Entry 4QV5 (X-ray diffraction, 2.70 A resolution); this record covers chains D and E of the 28 polymer chains in the assembly.

[Chain D]
Name: Proteasome subunit alpha type-5
Source organism: Saccharomyces cerevisiae
Notes: EC 3.4.25.1
UniProt: P32379 (PSA5_YEAST); residues -7 to 252 here correspond to UniProt positions 1-260 (UniProt number = residue number + 8)
Amino-acid sequence (260 residues; row label = number of the first residue in the row; numbers below 1 keep their minus sign (Met-7 is residue -7)):
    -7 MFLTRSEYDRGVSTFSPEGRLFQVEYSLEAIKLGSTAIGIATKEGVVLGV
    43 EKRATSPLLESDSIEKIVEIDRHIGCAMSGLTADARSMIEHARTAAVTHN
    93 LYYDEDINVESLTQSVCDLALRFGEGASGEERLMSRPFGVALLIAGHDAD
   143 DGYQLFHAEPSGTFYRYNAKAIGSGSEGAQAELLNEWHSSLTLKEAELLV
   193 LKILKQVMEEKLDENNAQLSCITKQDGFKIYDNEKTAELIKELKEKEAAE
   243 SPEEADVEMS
Not modelled in the structure: -7 to 0, 118-124, 243-252

[Chain E]
Name: Proteasome subunit alpha type-6
Source organism: Saccharomyces cerevisiae
Notes: EC 3.4.25.1
UniProt: P40302 (PSA6_YEAST); residues 0-233 here correspond to UniProt positions 1-234 (UniProt number = residue number + 1)
Amino-acid sequence (234 residues; each row starts with the number of its first residue; numbering starts at 0):
     0 MFRNNYDGDTVTFSPTGRLFQVEYALEAIKQGSVTVGLRSNTHAVLVALK
    50 RNADELSSYQKKIIKCDEHMGLSLAGLAPDARVLSNYLRQQCNYSSLVFN
   100 RKLAVERAGHLLCDKAQKNTQSYGGRPYGVGLLIIGYDKSGAHLLEFQPS
   150 GNVTELYGTAIGARSQGAKTYLERTLDTFIKIDGNPDELIKAGVEAISQS
   200 LRDESLTVDNLSIAIVGKDTPFTIYDGEAVAKYI
Not modelled in the structure: 0-2
Swiss-Prot annotation at these positions:
  - modified residue: Ser13 (Phosphoserine)
  - cross-link: Lys190 (Glycyl lysine isopeptide (Lys-Gly) (interchain with G-Cter in ubiquitin))

[Interface between chain D and chain E]
Contacting residue pairs - 43 pairs, chain D then chain E:
  Gly3(D) - Gly7(E)
  Ser5(D) - Arg125(E)
  Thr6(D) - Gly7(E)
  Thr6(D) - Gln20(E)
  Phe7(D) - Gln20(E)  hydrogen bond (backbone-side chain)
  Phe7(D) - Tyr23(E)
  Phe7(D) - Ala24(E)  hydrophobic
  Phe7(D) - Leu76(E)  hydrophobic
  Phe7(D) - Arg125(E)
  Phe7(D) - Pro126(E)
  Phe7(D) - Gly128(E)
  Ser8(D) - Tyr23(E)
  Pro9(D) - Tyr23(E)  hydrophobic
  Pro9(D) - Glu26(E)
  Glu10(D) - Glu26(E)
  Glu10(D) - Gln30(E)
  Gly11(D) - Tyr23(E)
  Gly11(D) - Ala27(E)
  Leu13(D) - Arg125(E)
  Gln106(D) - Arg81(E)  hydrogen bond
  Asp110(D) - Arg81(E)  salt bridge
  Leu113(D) - Pro78(E)  hydrophobic
  Leu113(D) - Arg125(E)
  Ser153(D) - Pro78(E)
  Gly154(D) - Pro78(E)
  Thr155(D) - Gln59(E)
  Phe156(D) - Gln59(E)
  Tyr157(D) - Arg50(E)
  Tyr157(D) - Ala52(E)
  Tyr157(D) - Ser56(E)
  Tyr157(D) - Ser57(E)
  Tyr157(D) - Gln59(E)
  Arg158(D) - Ser56(E)
  Arg158(D) - Ser57(E)  hydrogen bond (backbone-backbone)
  Tyr159(D) - Ala52(E)
  Tyr159(D) - Asp53(E)
  Tyr159(D) - Leu55(E)
  Tyr159(D) - Ser56(E)
  Asn160(D) - Leu55(E)  hydrogen bond (backbone-backbone)
  Ala161(D) - Leu55(E)
  Gln172(D) - Asp53(E)  hydrogen bond
  Gln172(D) - Leu55(E)
  Leu176(D) - Leu55(E)  hydrophobic
Also at the interface, not in a pair above, chain D (27 interface residues in all): Arg2, Glu117, Leu175, Trp179
Also at the interface, not in a pair above, chain E (26 interface residues in all): Asp6, Asn51, Glu54, Lys60, Asp79, Gly123

[In short]
27 residues of chain D and 26 residues of chain E are in contact, with 5 hydrogen bonds and 1 salt bridge.
Polar pairs include Asp110(D)-Arg81(E), Phe7(D)-Gln20(E) and Gln106(D)-Arg81(E).
Here chain D is Proteasome subunit alpha type-5 and chain E is Proteasome subunit alpha type-6, both from
Saccharomyces cerevisiae. Entry 4QV5 (yCP beta5-M45I mutant) was determined by X-ray diffraction, deposited
together with 4QUX, 4QUY, 4QV0, 4QV1, 4QV3, 4QV4 and 42 further entries.
